PDB entry 1HTM | X-ray diffraction, 2.50 A resolution | chains B and F of the 6 polymer chains in the assembly

== Chain B (and F) ==
Protein: Hemagglutinin HA2 chain
From: uncultured beta proteobacterium UMTRA-608
Notes: chain F of this document is another copy of the same molecule, construct and numbering; everything in this record applies to it too
UniProtKB: P03437 (HEMA_IAAIC); residues 38-175 here correspond to UniProt positions 383-520 (UniProt number = residue number + 345)
Sequence (138 residues; numbered 38 to 175; the number before each row is that of its first residue):
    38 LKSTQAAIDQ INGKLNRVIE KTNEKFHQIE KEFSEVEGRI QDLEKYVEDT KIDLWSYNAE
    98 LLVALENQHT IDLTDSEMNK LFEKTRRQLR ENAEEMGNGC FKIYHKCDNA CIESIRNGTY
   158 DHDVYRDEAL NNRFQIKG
Not modelled in the structure: 38-39, 154-175 (chain F: 38-39, 163-175)
Cystine bridges: Cys144-Cys148

== Chain B / chain F interface ==
Contacting residue pairs - 67 pairs, chain B then chain F:
  Thr41(B) with Thr41(F)
  Ile45(B) with Ala44(F), hydrophobic; Ile48(F), hydrophobic
  Asn49(B) with Ile48(F); Lys51(F), hydrogen bond
  Leu52(B) with Val55(F), hydrophobic
  Asn53(B) with Lys51(F), hydrogen bond
  Ile56(B) with Val55(F), hydrophobic
  Asn60(B) with Tyr162(F)
  Phe63(B) with Lys62(F); Phe63(F), hydrophobic; Ile66(F), hydrophobic; Tyr162(F)
  Ile66(B) with Ile66(F), hydrophobic
  Glu67(B) with Lys62(F), salt bridge; His159(F), hydrogen bond (backbone-side chain); Asp160(F); Val161(F); Tyr162(F), hydrogen bond (side chain-backbone)
  Phe70(B) with Ile66(F); Glu69(F); Phe70(F), hydrophobic; His159(F)
  Ser71(B) with His159(F), hydrogen bond (backbone-side chain)
  Val73(B) with Val73(F), hydrophobic
  Glu74(B) with Glu69(F); Val73(F); Tyr157(F); His159(F), salt bridge
  Ile77(B) with Ile77(F), hydrophobic; Leu80(F); Tyr157(F)
  Gln78(B) with Gly155(F); Tyr157(F), hydrogen bond
  Glu81(B) with Leu80(F); Ile152(F)
  Val84(B) with Tyr83(F), hydrophobic; Val84(F), hydrophobic
  Glu85(B) with Tyr83(F), hydrogen bond; Arg153(F), salt bridge
  Lys88(B) with Tyr83(F), hydrogen bond; Thr87(F)
  Leu91(B) with Leu91(F), hydrophobic
  Trp92(B) with Leu91(F); Tyr94(F), hydrophobic
  Asn95(B) with Tyr94(F)
  Leu99(B) with Tyr94(F); Leu98(F), hydrophobic
  Thr107(B) with Thr107(F), hydrogen bond (backbone-side chain)
  Ile108(B) with Leu102(F), hydrophobic; Gln105(F); Thr107(F)
  Asp109(B) with Gln105(F), hydrogen bond (backbone-side chain)
  Asp112(B) with Gln105(F)
  Glu114(B) with Val100(F); Ala101(F); Asn104(F), hydrogen bond
  Met115(B) with Leu98(F), hydrophobic; Ala101(F), hydrophobic; Gln105(F)
  Leu118(B) with Tyr94(F); Glu97(F); Leu98(F), hydrophobic; Ala101(F), hydrophobic
  Lys121(B) with Glu97(F), salt bridge
  Thr122(B) with Tyr94(F)
  Lys143(B) with Arg153(F)
Also at the interface, not in a pair above, chain B (37 interface residues in all): Ile48, Leu80, Leu102
Also at the interface, not in a pair above, chain F (39 interface residues in all): Ile45, Leu52, Thr59, Arg76, Asp90

== Summary ==
37 residues of chain B and 39 residues of chain F are in contact, with 11 hydrogen bonds and 4 salt bridges.
Polar pairs include Glu67(B)-Lys62(F), Glu74(B)-His159(F) and Glu85(B)-Arg153(F).
Chain B and chain F are both Hemagglutinin HA2 chain (uncultured beta proteobacterium UMTRA-608); the
structure, Structure of influenza haemagglutinin at the ph of membrane fusion, was determined by X-ray
diffraction.
